PDB entry 8G09 | electron microscopy, 3.10 A resolution | chains A and d of the 20 polymer chains in the assembly

Chain A:
Protein: ATP synthase subunit alpha
From: Mycolicibacterium smegmatis MC2 155
Notes: EC 7.1.2.2
UniProt: A0R202 (ATPA_MYCS2); residues 1-548 here = UniProt positions 1-548
Sequence (548 residues; row label = number of the first residue in the row):
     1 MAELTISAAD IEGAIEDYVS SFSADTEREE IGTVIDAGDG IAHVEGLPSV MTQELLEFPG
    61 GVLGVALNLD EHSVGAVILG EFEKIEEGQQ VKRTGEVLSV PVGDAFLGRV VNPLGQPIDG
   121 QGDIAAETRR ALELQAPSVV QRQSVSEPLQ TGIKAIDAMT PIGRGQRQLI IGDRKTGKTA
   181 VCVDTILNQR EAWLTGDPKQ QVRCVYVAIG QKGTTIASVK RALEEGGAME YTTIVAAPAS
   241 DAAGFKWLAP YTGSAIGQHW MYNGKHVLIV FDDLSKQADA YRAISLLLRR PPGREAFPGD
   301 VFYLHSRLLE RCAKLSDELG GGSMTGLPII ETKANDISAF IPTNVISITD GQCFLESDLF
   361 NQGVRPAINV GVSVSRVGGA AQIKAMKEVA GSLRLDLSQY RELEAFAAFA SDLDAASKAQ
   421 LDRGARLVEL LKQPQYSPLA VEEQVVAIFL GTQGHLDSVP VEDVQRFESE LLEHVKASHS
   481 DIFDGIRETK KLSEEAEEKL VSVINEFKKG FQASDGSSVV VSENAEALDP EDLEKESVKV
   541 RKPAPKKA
Disordered / not traced: 1-6, 521-548
Small-molecule neighbours: ATP (adenosine-5'-triphosphate): D173, R174, K175, T176, G177, K178, T179, A180, R365, P366, Q433, P434, Q435
UniProt features mapped onto this chain:
  - binding site (ATP): G172 to T179
  - site: S373 (Required for activity)

Chain d:
Protein: ATP synthase subunit b-delta
From: Mycolicibacterium smegmatis MC2 155
UniProt: A0R203 (ATPFD_MYCS2); residue numbers follow UniProt; this construct covers 1-445
Sequence (445 residues; each row starts with the number of its first residue):
     1 MSIFIGQLIG FAVIAFIIVK WVVPPVRTLM RNQQEAVRAA LAESAEAAKK LADADAMHAK
    61 ALADAKAESE KVTEEAKQDS ERIAAQLSEQ AGSEAERIKA QGAQQIQLMR QQLIRQLRTG
   121 LGAEAVNKAA EIVRAHVADP QAQSATVDRF LSELEQMAPS SVVIDTAATS RLRAASRQSL
   181 AALVEKFDSV AGGLDADGLT NLADELASVA KLLLSETALN KHLAEPTDDS APKVRLLERL
   241 LSDKVSATTL DLLRTAVSNR WSTESNLIDA VEHTARLALL KRAEIAGEVD EVEEQLFRFG
   301 RVLDAEPRLS ALLSDYTTPA EGRVALLDKA LTGRPGVNQT AAALLSQTVG LLRGERADEA
   361 VIDLAELAVS RRGEVVAHVS AAAELSDAQR TRLTEVLSRI YGRPVSVQLH VDPELLGGLS
   421 ITVGDEVIDG SIASRLAAAQ TGLPD
Disordered / not traced: 158-168, 445

Interface between chain A and chain d:
Residue-residue contacts (8; chain A residue first):
  E27(A) - V427(d)
  E27(A) - I428(d)
  R28(A) - V427(d)
  E29(A) - D425(d)
  E29(A) - E426(d)
  E29(A) - V427(d)  hydrogen bond (backbone-backbone)
  E30(A) - D425(d)
  I31(A) - D425(d)  hydrogen bond (backbone-backbone)
Interface residues without a listed pair, chain A (6 interface residues in all): T26
Interface residues without a listed pair, chain d (5 interface residues in all): D429

Summary:
6 residues of chain A face 5 of chain d across their interface; the contacts include 2 hydrogen bonds. The
backbones hydrogen-bond at E29(A)-V427(d) and I31(A)-D425(d). Chain A binds ATP. UniProt lists 8 ATP-binding
residues on chain A.
Chain A is ATP synthase subunit alpha and chain d is ATP synthase subunit b-delta, both from Mycolicibacterium
smegmatis MC2 155; the structure, Cryo-EM structure of SQ31f-bound Mycobacterium smegmatis ATP synthase
rotational state 2 (backbone model), was determined by electron microscopy (same publication as 8G07, 8G08,
8G0A, 8G0B, 8G0C, 8G0D and 8G0E).
